PDB entry 4R2C | X-ray diffraction, 1.89 A resolution | chains A and B of the 3 polymer chains in the assembly

== Chain A ==
Protein: Early growth response protein 1
Source organism: Homo sapiens
Notes: fragment: Zinc Finger 1-3
Reference sequence: P18146 (EGR1_HUMAN); residue numbers follow UniProt; this construct covers 335-423
Amino-acid sequence (94 residues; each row starts with the number of its first residue):
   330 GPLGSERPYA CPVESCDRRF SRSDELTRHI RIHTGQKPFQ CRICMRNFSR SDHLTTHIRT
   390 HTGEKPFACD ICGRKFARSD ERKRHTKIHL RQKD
Unresolved in the structure: 330-334, 421-423
Differences from the reference sequence: expression tag (330-334)
Ion coordination: Zn2+ site 1: Cys340, Cys345, His358, His362; K+: Cys340, Val342, Cys345; Zn2+ site 2: Cys370, Cys373, His386, His390; Zn2+ site 3: Cys398, Cys401, His414, His418
Swiss-Prot annotation at these positions:
  - zinc finger: Tyr338 to His362 (C2H2-type 1), Phe368 to His390 (C2H2-type 2), Phe396 to His418 (C2H2-type 3)
  - site (Interaction with DNA): Arg336, Arg347, Arg351, Arg357, Arg375, Arg379, Arg403, Arg407, Arg413
From the paper describing this entry:
  - binding site for the 11-nt DNA strand (chain B): Arg351, Glu354
  - conformationally variable residues (side-chain flip): Glu354

== Chain B ==
Molecule: 11-nt DNA strand
Sequence (11 nucleotides; each row starts with the number of its first residue):
     1 AGCGTGGGXG T
Modified residues: 5HC (2'-deoxy-5-(hydroxymethyl)cytidine 5'-(dihydrogen phosphate)) at position 9

== Interface between chain A and chain B ==
Pairs across the interface - 30 pairs, chain A then chain B:
  Arg347(A) - DG7(B)  phosphate contact
  Arg351(A) - 5HC_9(B)  base contact
  Arg351(A) - DG10(B)  hydrogen bond to the base
  Arg351(A) - DT11(B)  base contact
  Glu354(A) - DG7(B)  sugar contact
  Glu354(A) - DG8(B)  phosphate contact
  Glu354(A) - 5HC_9(B)  base contact
  Arg357(A) - DG7(B)  hydrogen bond to the base
  Arg357(A) - DG8(B)  hydrogen bond to the base
  Arg357(A) - 5HC_9(B)  base contact
  His358(A) - DG7(B)  salt bridge to the phosphate
  Ile361(A) - DG6(B)  sugar contact
  Arg375(A) - DG4(B)  hydrogen bond to the phosphate
  Arg375(A) - DT5(B)  salt bridge to the phosphate
  Phe377(A) - DT5(B)  phosphate contact
  Ser378(A) - DG6(B)  hydrogen bond to the phosphate
  Arg379(A) - DG6(B)  hydrogen bond to the base
  Arg379(A) - DG7(B)  hydrogen bond to the base
  Arg379(A) - DG8(B)  base contact
  His382(A) - DT5(B)  stacking on the base
  His382(A) - DG6(B)  hydrogen bond to the base
  His386(A) - DG4(B)  salt bridge to the phosphate
  Thr389(A) - DC3(B)  phosphate contact
  Arg407(A) - DC3(B)  base contact
  Arg407(A) - DG4(B)  hydrogen bond to the base
  Arg407(A) - DT5(B)  hydrogen bond to the base
  Glu410(A) - DC3(B)  base contact
  Arg413(A) - DA1(B)  base contact
  Arg413(A) - DG2(B)  hydrogen bond to the base
  Arg413(A) - DC3(B)  base contact
Other interface residues (no listed pair), chain A (22 interface residues in all): Phe349, Ser350, Asp353, Lys366, Thr385, Arg403

== Summary ==
22 residues of chain A face 11 of chain B across their interface; the contacts include 11 hydrogen bonds, 3
salt bridges and 1 aromatic stacking contact. Polar contacts include Arg351(A)-DG10(B), Arg357(A)-DG7(B) and
Arg357(A)-DG8(B). The paper reports a binding site for the 11-nt DNA strand (chain B) at Arg351(A) and
Glu354(A); conformational variability at Glu354(A).
Chain A is Early growth response protein 1 (Homo sapiens) and chain B is an 11-nt DNA strand; the structure,
Egr1/Zif268 zinc fingers in complex with hydroxymethylated DNA, was determined by X-ray diffraction (same
publication as 4R2A, 4R2D, 4R2E, 4R2P, 4R2Q, 4R2R and 4R2S).
